8RMG - chains B and F of the 9 polymer chains in the assembly; structure by electron microscopy, 2.46 A resolution.

[Chain B (and F)]
Protein: LYR motif-containing protein 4
Source organism: Homo sapiens
Notes: chain F of this document is another copy of the same molecule, construct and numbering; everything in this record applies to it too
UniProtKB: Q9HD34 (LYRM4_HUMAN); numbering as in UniProt (aligned over 1-91)
Amino-acid sequence (115 residues; each row starts with the number of its first residue; numbers below 1 keep their minus sign (Met-23 is residue -23)):
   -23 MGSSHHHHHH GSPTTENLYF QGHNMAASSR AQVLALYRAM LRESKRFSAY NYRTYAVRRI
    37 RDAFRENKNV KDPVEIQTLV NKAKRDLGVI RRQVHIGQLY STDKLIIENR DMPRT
Unresolved in the structure: -23 to 4, 86-91
Differences from the reference sequence: initiating methionine (-23); expression tag (-22 to 0); conflict Ala11 (Ser in Q9HD34)
Residues lining bound ligands: S-dodecanoyl-4'-phosphopantetheine (8Q1; S-[2-({N-[(2R)-2-hydroxy-3,3-dimethyl-4-(phosphonooxy)butanoyl]-beta-alanyl}amino)ethyl] dodecanethioate): Arg6, Val9, Leu10, Met16, Tyr31, Ala32, Arg35, Ile36, Ala39, Phe40, Asn43, Lys44, Val46, Ile52, Leu55, Val56, Lys58, Ala59, Asp62, Ile66

[How chain B and chain F interact]
Pairs across the interface - 12 pairs, chain B then chain F:
  Arg68(B) - Leu75(F)
  Arg68(B) - Tyr76(F)
  Gln69(B) - Tyr76(F)  hydrogen bond
  His71(B) - His71(F)  hydrogen bond
  Ile72(B) - Ile72(F)  hydrophobic
  Ile72(B) - Leu75(F)  hydrophobic
  Leu75(B) - Arg68(F)
  Leu75(B) - His71(F)
  Leu75(B) - Ile72(F)  hydrophobic
  Tyr76(B) - Arg68(F)
  Tyr76(B) - Gln69(F)  hydrogen bond
  Tyr76(B) - Ile72(F)  hydrophobic

[Summary]
Chain B and chain F each contribute 6 residues to their interface, with 3 hydrogen bonds. Polar contacts
include Gln69(B)-Tyr76(F) and His71(B)-His71(F). Chain B binds S-dodecanoyl-4'-phosphopantetheine.
Both chains are LYR motif-containing protein 4 (Homo sapiens). Entry 8RMG (Structure of the core ISC complex
under turnover conditions (FDX2-bound in distal conformation)) was determined by electron microscopy together
with 8RMC, 8RMD, 8RME and 8RMF from the same study.
